PDB entry 1NWD | solution NMR | chains A and B of the 3 polymer chains in the assembly

# Chain A
Molecule: Calmodulin
From: Xenopus laevis
UniProtKB: P62155 (CALM_XENLA); residues 1-148 here = UniProt positions 1-148
Sequence (148 residues; numbered 1 to 148; the number before each row is that of its first residue):
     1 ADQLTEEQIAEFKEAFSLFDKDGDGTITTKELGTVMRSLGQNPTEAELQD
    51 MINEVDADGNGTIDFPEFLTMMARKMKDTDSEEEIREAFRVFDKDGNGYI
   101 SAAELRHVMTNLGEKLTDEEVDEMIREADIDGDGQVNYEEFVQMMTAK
Metal / ion sites: Ca2+ site 1: Asp22, Asp24, Thr26, Glu31; Ca2+ site 2: Thr62, Asp64; Ca2+ site 3: Asp93, Asn97, Glu104, Gln135; Ca2+ site 4: Asp129, Asp133, Gln135, Glu140
From the paper describing this entry:
  - contacts within the chain: Ala15-Thr146, Ala73-Val142

# Chain B
Molecule: Glutamate decarboxylase
From: Petunia x hybrida
Notes: EC 4.1.1.15; fragment: C-TERMINAL CALMODULIN BINDING DOMAIN (residues 470-495)
UniProtKB: Q07346 (DCE_PETHY); residues 3-28 here correspond to UniProt positions 470-495 (UniProt number = residue number + 467)
Sequence (28 residues; row label = number of the first residue in the row):
     1 GSHKKTDSEVQLEMITAWKKFVEEKKKK
Sequence notes: cloning artifact (1-2)
From the paper describing this entry:
  - self-association interface (contacts with another copy of this molecule); pairs are residue here / residue on that copy: Glu13-Lys25, Met14, Trp18
  - contacts within the chain: Lys20-Glu23, Glu23-Lys25, Glu23-Lys26, Glu23-Lys27, Glu24-Lys25, Glu24-Lys26

# How chain A and chain B interact
Pairs across the interface (28):
  Lys75(A) - Gln11(B)
  Lys75(A) - Met14(B)
  Met76(A) - Thr6(B)
  Met76(A) - Asp7(B)
  Glu84(A) - Asp7(B)
  Ile85(A) - Gln11(B)
  Ala88(A) - Asp7(B)
  Ala88(A) - Gln11(B)
  Val108(A) - Leu12(B)
  Met109(A) - Ile15(B)
  Met109(A) - Thr16(B)
  Met109(A) - Lys19(B)
  Glu114(A) - Thr16(B)
  Leu116(A) - Lys19(B)
  Thr117(A) - Lys19(B)
  Glu120(A) - Lys19(B)
  Glu120(A) - Val22(B)
  Glu120(A) - Glu23(B)
  Glu120(A) - Lys27(B)
  Val121(A) - Lys19(B)
  Glu123(A) - Val22(B)
  Glu123(A) - Lys26(B)
  Met124(A) - Ile15(B)
  Met124(A) - Trp18(B)
  Met124(A) - Lys19(B)
  Met124(A) - Val22(B)
  Glu127(A) - Trp18(B)
  Glu127(A) - Phe21(B)
Also at the interface, not in a pair above, chain A (21 interface residues in all): Glu54, Val91, Phe92, Leu105, Leu112, Met144
Also at the interface, not in a pair above, chain B (17 interface residues in all): Lys5, Ser8, Val10
The authors on this interface:
  - residue pairs: Lys19(B)-Glu120(A)
  - interface residues, chain A: Met144(A)
  - interface residues, chain B: Met14(B), Ile15(B), Trp18(B)
  - hot spots on chain B (mutagenesis) - W18R: abolished binding to Calmodulin (chain A) (citing earlier work)

# In short
Chain A and chain B form an interface of 21 and 17 residues respectively. The paper describes a contact
between Lys19(B) and Glu120(A). Asp22(A), Asp24(A), Thr26(A) and Glu31(A) form the Ca2+ site 1. The paper
reports that W18R of chain B abolishes binding to Calmodulin (chain A); interface residues Met144(A) and
Met14(B) among others.
Here chain A is Calmodulin (Xenopus laevis) and chain B is Glutamate decarboxylase (Petunia x hybrida). Entry
1NWD (Solution Structure of Ca2+/Calmodulin bound to the C-terminal Domain of Petunia Glutamate Decarboxylase)
was determined by solution NMR.
